7YIE - chains A and B of the 4 polymer chains in the assembly; structure by electron microscopy, 3.40 A resolution.

Chain A (and B):
Protein: Potassium voltage-gated channel subfamily H member 5
From: Homo sapiens
Notes: chain B of this document is another copy of the same molecule, construct and numbering; everything in this record applies to it too
Reference sequence: Q8NCM2 (KCNH5_HUMAN); residue numbers follow UniProt; this construct covers 1-988
Chain sequence (988 residues; row label = number of the first residue in the row):
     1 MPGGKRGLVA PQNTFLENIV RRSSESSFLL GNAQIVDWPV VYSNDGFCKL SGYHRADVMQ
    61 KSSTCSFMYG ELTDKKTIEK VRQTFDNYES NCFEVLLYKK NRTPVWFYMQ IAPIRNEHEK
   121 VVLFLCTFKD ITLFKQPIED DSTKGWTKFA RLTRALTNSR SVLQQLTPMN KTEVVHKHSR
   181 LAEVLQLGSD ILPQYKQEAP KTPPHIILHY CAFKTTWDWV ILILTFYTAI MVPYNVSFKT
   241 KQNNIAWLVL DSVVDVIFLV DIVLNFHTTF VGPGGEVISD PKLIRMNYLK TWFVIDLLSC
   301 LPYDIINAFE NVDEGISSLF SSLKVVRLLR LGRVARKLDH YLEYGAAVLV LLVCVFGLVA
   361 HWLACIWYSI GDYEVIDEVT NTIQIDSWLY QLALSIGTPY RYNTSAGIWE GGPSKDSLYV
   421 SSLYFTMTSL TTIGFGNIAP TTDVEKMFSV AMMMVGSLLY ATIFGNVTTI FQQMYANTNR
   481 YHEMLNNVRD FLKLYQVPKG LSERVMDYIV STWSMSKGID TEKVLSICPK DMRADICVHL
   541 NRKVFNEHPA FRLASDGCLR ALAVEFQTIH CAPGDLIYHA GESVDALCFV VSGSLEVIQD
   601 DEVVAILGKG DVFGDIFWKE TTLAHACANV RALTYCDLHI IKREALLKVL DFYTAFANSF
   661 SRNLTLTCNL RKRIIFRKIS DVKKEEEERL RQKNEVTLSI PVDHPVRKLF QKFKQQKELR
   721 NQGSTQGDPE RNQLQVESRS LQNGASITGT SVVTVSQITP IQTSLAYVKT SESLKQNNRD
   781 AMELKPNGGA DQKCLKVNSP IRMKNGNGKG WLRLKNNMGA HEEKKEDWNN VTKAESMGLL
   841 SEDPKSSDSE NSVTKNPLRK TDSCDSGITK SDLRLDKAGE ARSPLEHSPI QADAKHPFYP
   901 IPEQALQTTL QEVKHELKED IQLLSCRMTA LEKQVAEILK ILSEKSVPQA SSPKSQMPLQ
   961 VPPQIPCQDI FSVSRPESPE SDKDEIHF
Unresolved in the structure: 1-10, 302-319, 404-407, 693-988
Curated features (UniProtKB/Swiss-Prot):
  - region: H704 to Q715 (Calmodulin-binding), T909 to P948 (CAD (involved in subunit assembly))
  - motif: T432 to N437 (Selectivity filter)
  - binding site (a nucleoside 3',5'-cyclic phosphate): A550 to T667
  - modified residue: S883 (Phosphoserine)
  - glycosylation: N403 (N-linked (GlcNAc...) asparagine)
  - cross-link: K785 (Glycyl lysine isopeptide (Lys-Gly) (interchain with G-Cter in ubiquitin))
Metal / ion sites: K+ site 1: T432 (shared with T432(B) of chain B; 1 residue of chain C; 1 residue of chain D); K+ site 2: T432, I433 (shared with T432(B), I433(B) of chain B; 2 residues of chain C; 2 residues of chain D); K+ site 3: G434, F435 (shared with G434(B), F435(B) of chain B; 2 residues of chain C; 2 residues of chain D)

How chain A and chain B interact:
Contacting residue pairs (101):
  P11(A) with P573(B)
  Q12(A) with Y635(B)
  N13(A) with L633(B), hydrogen bond (backbone-backbone)
  L16(A) with I606(B), hydrophobic
  N32(A) with E602(B), hydrogen bond; V603(B), hydrogen bond (side chain-backbone)
  A33(A) with I679(B)
  Q34(A) with E602(B); K678(B); I679(B), hydrogen bond (backbone-backbone)
  I35(A) with E602(B); F676(B), hydrophobic; I679(B)
  V36(A) with R677(B); I679(B), hydrophobic
  W38(A) with I679(B)
  V41(A) with V603(B); A605(B); I606(B), hydrophobic
  Y42(A) with I606(B)
  R55(A) with D611(B), salt bridge
  M59(A) with T667(B)
  Q60(A) with V604(B), hydrogen bond (side chain-backbone); I674(B)
  Y195(A) with E596(B), hydrogen bond
  E276(A) with Y635(B)
  E343(A) with T478(B); H482(B), salt bridge; W513(B)
  Y344(A) with H482(B)
  V348(A) with Y475(B)
  D386(A) with S395(B); I396(B)
  F425(A) with F435(B), hydrophobic
  S429(A) with I433(B); F435(B)
  T432(A) with T431(B); T432(B); I433(B); Y460(B)
  I433(A) with I433(B)
  G434(A) with I433(B); G434(B); F435(B)
  F435(A) with F435(B)
  G436(A) with F435(B)
  A439(A) with N437(B)
  P440(A) with N437(B)
  T441(A) with I396(B)
  D443(A) with V420(B)
  K446(A) with L392(B); V420(B)
  S449(A) with Y424(B)
  M453(A) with M427(B); T428(B); I433(B), hydrophobic; F435(B), hydrophobic
  M454(A) with M427(B), hydrophobic
  S457(A) with T431(B)
  Y460(A) with Y460(B); F464(B), hydrophobic
  A461(A) with F464(B), hydrophobic; V467(B)
  T462(A) with V467(B); F471(B)
  F464(A) with F464(B), hydrophobic
  G465(A) with T468(B)
  T468(A) with T468(B)
  T469(A) with Q472(B); Y475(B)
  Q472(A) with Q472(B), hydrogen bond
  Q473(A) with N479(B)
  R480(A) with E483(B), salt bridge
  I519(A) with D490(B); F491(B), hydrophobic
  T521(A) with F491(B); Y495(B)
  V524(A) with F491(B), hydrophobic
  I527(A) with M484(B), hydrophobic; I509(B), hydrophobic
  C528(A) with V505(B), hydrophobic; Y508(B), hydrophobic
  P529(A) with Y508(B)
  K530(A) with I577(B); E582(B), salt bridge
  D531(A) with R504(B), salt bridge; D575(B); L576(B)
  M532(A) with R504(B)
  D535(A) with L501(B)
  I536(A) with L501(B), hydrophobic
  H539(A) with Y495(B); Q496(B), hydrogen bond (side chain-backbone); V497(B); P498(B)
  L540(A) with Y495(B), hydrophobic
  R542(A) with Q496(B)
  R560(A) with H579(B), hydrogen bond
  F652(A) with S583(B); H625(B)
  Y653(A) with G581(B), hydrogen bond (side chain-backbone)
Other interface residues (no listed pair), chain A (76 interface residues in all): T14, A56, Q197, G274, T428, M447, V450, L458, N466, M515, S516, D556
Other interface residues (no listed pair), chain B (77 interface residues in all): V353, F356, G357, S417, S421, N487, V488, L494, M515, S594, L623, A624, R631, T634, T665, S680

In short:
76 residues of chain A and 77 residues of chain B are in contact; the contacts include 10 hydrogen bonds and 5
salt bridges. Polar pairs include R55(A)-D611(B), E343(A)-H482(B) and R480(A)-E483(B). UniProt lists
nucleoside 3',5'-cyclic phosphate-binding residues A550(A) and T667(A) on chain A.
Chain A and chain B are both Potassium voltage-gated channel subfamily H member 5 (Homo sapiens); the
structure, Human KCNH5-closed state 2, was determined by electron microscopy, deposited together with 7YID,
7YIF, 7YIG, 7YIH and 7YIJ.
